8VFY - chains G and J of the 11 polymer chains in the assembly; structure by electron microscopy, 2.89 A resolution.

# Chain G
Molecule: Histone H2A type 1-B/E
From: Homo sapiens
UniProtKB: P04908 (H2A1B_HUMAN); residues 0-129 here correspond to UniProt positions 1-130 (UniProt number = residue number + 1)
Amino-acid sequence (130 residues; row label = number of the first residue in the row; numbering starts at 0):
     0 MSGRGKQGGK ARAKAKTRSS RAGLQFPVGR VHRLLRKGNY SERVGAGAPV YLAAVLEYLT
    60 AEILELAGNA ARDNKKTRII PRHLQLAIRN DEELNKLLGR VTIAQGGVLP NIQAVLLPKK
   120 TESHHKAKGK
Not modelled in the structure: 0-9
Swiss-Prot annotation at these positions:
  - modified residue: Ser1 (N-acetylserine), Arg3 (Citrulline), Lys5 (N6-(2-hydroxyisobutyryl)lysine), Lys9 (N6-(2-hydroxyisobutyryl)lysine), Lys13 (N6-(beta-hydroxybutyryl)lysine), Lys36 (N6-(2-hydroxyisobutyryl)lysine), Lys74 (N6-(2-hydroxyisobutyryl)lysine), Lys75 (N6-(2-hydroxyisobutyryl)lysine), Lys95 (N6-(2-hydroxyisobutyryl)lysine), Gln104 (N5-methylglutamine), Lys118 (N6-(2-hydroxyisobutyryl)lysine), Lys119 (N6-crotonyllysine), Thr120 (Phosphothreonine), Lys125 (N6-crotonyllysine)
  - cross-link (Glycyl lysine isopeptide (Lys-Gly)): Lys13 (interchain with G-Cter in ubiquitin), Lys15 (interchain with G-Cter in ubiquitin), Lys119 (interchain with G-Cter in ubiquitin)

# Chain J
Molecule: 186-nt DNA strand
Sequence (186 nucleotides; each row starts with the number of its first residue):
     1 ATCTTTCCTA TTGCTTTAAA GGCAGAGGAC TGTATTGATC AGTCCAAACT TCTTTCTGCA
    61 TGTACATGGA AAACTGGCCA AGGCAAACAC GTCCGGAATG ATGGTATTTA AGAACAAACA
   121 TTCCCTGGTA TCAGCAAGTA CAGTGCCCTG CTGACAGAGC AGGAGACACA AAGTACCATC
   181 TCGGAT
Not modelled in the structure: 172-186

# Chain G / chain J interface
Pairs across the interface (31):
  Arg11(G) with DA116(J), hydrogen bond to the base; DA117(J), base contact
  Lys13(G) with DC119(J), salt bridge to the phosphate
  Thr16(G) with DA120(J), sugar contact
  Arg29(G) with DT121(J), hydrogen bond to the phosphate; DT122(J), salt bridge to the phosphate
  Arg42(G) with DA111(J), sugar contact; DG112(J), phosphate contact
  Val43(G) with DA111(J), sugar contact; DG112(J), hydrogen bond to the phosphate
  Gly44(G) with DA111(J), phosphate contact
  Ala45(G) with DA111(J), hydrogen bond to the phosphate
  Lys75(G) with DT131(J), phosphate contact
  Thr76(G) with DA130(J), sugar contact; DT131(J), phosphate contact
  Arg77(G) with DA130(J), phosphate contact; DT131(J), hydrogen bond to the phosphate
  Lys118(G) with DG69(J), salt bridge to the phosphate
  His123(G) with DT144(J), base contact; DG145(J), base contact
  His124(G) with DC146(J), hydrogen bond to the base
  Lys125(G) with DT67(J), salt bridge to the phosphate; DT144(J), phosphate contact; DG145(J), phosphate contact
  Ala126(G) with DG68(J), phosphate contact; DT144(J), phosphate contact
  Lys127(G) with DG68(J), phosphate contact
  Gly128(G) with DG68(J), base contact
  Lys129(G) with DG68(J), hydrogen bond to the base; DG69(J), base contact; DA70(J), base contact
Other interface residues (no listed pair), chain G (23 interface residues in all): His31, Glu41, Gly46, Pro117
Other interface residues (no listed pair), chain J (19 interface residues in all): DA142, DC147

# Overview
23 residues of chain G and 19 residues of chain J are in contact, with 7 hydrogen bonds and 4 salt bridges.
Polar pairs include Arg11(G)-DA116(J), His124(G)-DC146(J) and Lys129(G)-DG68(J).
Here chain G is Histone H2A type 1-B/E (Homo sapiens) and chain J is a 186-nt DNA strand. Entry 8VFY (Cryo-EM
structure of FoxA1 in complex with ALBN1 nucleosome (class 1)) was determined by electron microscopy together
with 8VFX and 8VFZ from the same study.
